3ZP4 - chains A and C of the 3 polymer chains in the assembly; structure by X-ray diffraction, 1.80 A resolution.

Chain A (and C):
Molecule: Chorismate mutase aroh
Organism: Bacillus subtilis
Notes: chain C of this document is another copy of the same molecule, construct and numbering; everything in this record applies to it too
Reference sequence: P19080 (AROH_BACSU); residue numbers follow UniProt; this construct covers 1-127
Sequence (127 residues; row label = number of the first residue in the row):
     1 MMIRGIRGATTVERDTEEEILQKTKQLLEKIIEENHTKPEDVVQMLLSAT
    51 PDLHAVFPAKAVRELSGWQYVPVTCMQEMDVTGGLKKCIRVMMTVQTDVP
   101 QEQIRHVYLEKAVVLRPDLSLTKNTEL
Disordered / not traced: 118-127
Differences from the reference sequence: engineered mutation Glu102 (Asp in P19080); variant Ala112 (Val in P19080)
Modified residues: Arg90 (citrulline; CIR)
Curated features (UniProtKB/Swiss-Prot):
  - binding site (prephenate): Arg7, Thr74 to Glu78, Arg90, Tyr108
  - mutagenesis: Glu78 (E78A: No chorismate mutase activity), Arg90 (R90A: No chorismate mutase activity; R90G: 2-fold decrease in affinity and very low decrease in catalytic efficiency; R90K: Low decrease in catalytic efficiency and in affinity)
Ligand contacts: TSA (8-hydroxy-2-oxa-bicyclo[3.3.1]non-6-ene-3,5-dicarboxylic acid): Arg7, Glu78, Arg90, Tyr108, Leu115

Interface between chain A and chain C:
Residue-residue contacts (49):
  Met2(A) with Asp41(C); Val43(C), hydrophobic; Gln96(C), hydrogen bond
  Ile3(A) with Val43(C)
  Arg4(A) with Glu40(C), hydrogen bond (side chain-backbone); Val42(C); Val43(C)
  Gly5(A) with Val43(C), hydrogen bond (backbone-backbone); Gln44(C); Pro72(C)
  Arg7(A) with Val73(C), hydrogen bond (side chain-backbone); Thr74(C)
  Leu46(A) with Leu46(C), hydrophobic
  Met76(A) with Thr74(C); Met76(C), hydrophobic
  Gln77(A) with Met76(C); Gln77(C), hydrogen bond (backbone-backbone)
  Glu78(A) with Phe57(C); Cys75(C); Met76(C); Gln77(C)
  Met79(A) with Ala49(C), hydrophobic; Leu53(C); Val56(C); Phe57(C); Pro58(C); Met76(C); Gln77(C)
  Asp80(A) with Leu53(C); His54(C), hydrogen bond (backbone-side chain); Gln77(C), hydrogen bond (backbone-side chain)
  Val81(A) with His54(C); Val56(C); Phe57(C), hydrophobic
  Thr82(A) with His54(C), hydrogen bond (backbone-backbone)
  Arg90(A) with Phe57(C); Thr74(C)
  Met92(A) with Gln44(C); Met45(C); Pro72(C); Val73(C); Thr74(C)
  Thr94(A) with Gln44(C), hydrogen bond
  Gln101(A) with Pro39(C), hydrogen bond (side chain-backbone); Glu40(C); Val42(C), hydrogen bond (side chain-backbone); Tyr70(C); Val71(C)
  Glu102(A) with Tyr70(C)
Interface residues without a listed pair, chain A (19 interface residues in all): His106
Interface residues without a listed pair, chain C (25 interface residues in all): Ile3, Ala55

Summary:
Chain A and chain C form an interface of 19 and 25 residues respectively, with 11 hydrogen bonds. Polar
contacts include Met2(A)-Gln96(C), Arg4(A)-Glu40(C) and Arg7(A)-Val73(C). Bound to chain A: compound TSA.
UniProt lists 8 prephenate-binding residues and 2 mutagenesis sites on chain A.
Both chains are Chorismate mutase aroh (Bacillus subtilis). Entry 3ZP4 (Arg90Cit chorismate mutase of Bacillus
subtilis in complex with a transition state analog) was determined by X-ray diffraction together with 3ZO8 and
3ZOP from the same study.
